8WIC - chains E and A of the 29 polymer chains in the assembly; structure by electron microscopy, 3.50 A resolution.

# Chain E
Molecule: 50S ribosomal protein L2
From: Mycolicibacterium smegmatis MC2 155
UniProtKB: A0QSD4 (RL2_MYCS2); residue numbers follow UniProt; this construct covers 1-278
Chain sequence (278 residues; each row starts with the number of its first residue):
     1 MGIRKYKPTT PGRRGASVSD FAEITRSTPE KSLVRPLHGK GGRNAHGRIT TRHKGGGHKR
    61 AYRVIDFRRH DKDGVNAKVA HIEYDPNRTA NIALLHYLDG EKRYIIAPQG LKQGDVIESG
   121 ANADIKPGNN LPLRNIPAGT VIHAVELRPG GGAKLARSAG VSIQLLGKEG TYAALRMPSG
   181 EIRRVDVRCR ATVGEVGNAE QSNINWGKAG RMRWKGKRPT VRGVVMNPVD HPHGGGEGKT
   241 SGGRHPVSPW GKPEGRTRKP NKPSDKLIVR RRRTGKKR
Not modelled in the structure: 1, 277-278

# Chain A
Molecule: 23S rRNA
From: Mycolicibacterium smegmatis MC2 155
Sequence (3119 nucleotides; each row starts with the number of its first residue):
     2 AAGUGUUUAA GGGCGCAUGG UGGAUGCCUU GGCACUGGGA GCCGAUGAAG GACGUAGGAG
    62 GCUGCGAUAA GCCUCGGGGA GCUGUCAACC GAGCGUUGAU CCGAGGAUGU CCGAAUGGGG
   122 AAACCCGGCA CGAGUGAUGU CGUGUCACCA GGCGCUGAAU AUAUAGGCGU CUGGGGGGAA
   182 CGCGGGGAAG UGAAACAUCU CAGUACCCGU AGGAAGAGAA AACAAAAUGU GAUUCCGUGA
   242 GUAGUGGCGA GCGAAAGCGG AGGAUGGCUA AACCGUAUGC AUGUGAUACC GGGUAGGGGU
   302 UGUGUGUGCG GGGUUGUGGG ACCUAUCUUU CCGGCUCUAC CUGGCUGGAG GGCAGUGAGA
   362 AAAUGUUGUG GUUAGCGGAA AUGGCUUGGG AUGGCCUGCC GUAGACGGUG AGAGCCCGGU
   422 ACGUGAAAAC CCGACGUCUG UCUUGAUGGU GUUCCCGAGU AGCAGCGGGC CCGUGGAAUC
   482 UGCUGUGAAU CUGCCGGGAC CACCCGGUAA GCCUGAAUAC UUCCCAGUGA CCGAUAGCGG
   542 AUUAGUACCG UGAGGGAAUG GUGAAAAGUA CCCCGGGAGG GGAGUGAAAG AGUACCUGAA
   602 ACCGUGCGCU UACAAUCCGU CAGAGCCCUC GACGUGUCGU GGGGUGAUGG CGUGCCUUUU
   662 GAAGAAUGAG CCUGCGAGUC AGGGACAUGU CGCGAGGUUA ACCCGGGUGG GGUAGCCGCA
   722 GCGAAAGCGA GUCUGAAUAG GGCGUAUCCA CACAAGAGUG UGUGGUGUAG UGGUGUGUUC
   782 UGGACCCGAA GCGGAGUGAU CUACCCAUGG CCAGGGUGAA GCGCGGGUAA GACCGCGUGG
   842 AGGCCCGAAC CCACUUAGGU UGAAGACUGA GGGGAUGAGC UGUGGGUAGG GGUGAAAGGC
   902 CAAUCAAACU CCGUGAUAGC UGGUUCUCCC CGAAAUGCAU UUAGGUGCAG CGUCGCAUGU
   962 UUCUUGCCGG AGGUAGAGCU ACUGGAUGGC CGAUGGGCCC CACAGGGUUA CUGACGUCAG
  1022 CCAAACUCCG AAUGCCGGUA AGUCCAAGAG UGCGGCAGUG AGACGGCGGG GGAUAAGCUC
  1082 CGUGCGUCGA GAGGGAAACA GCCCAGAUCG CCGGCUAAGG CCCCUAAGCG UGUGCUAAGU
  1142 GGAAAAGGAU GUGCAGUCGC GAAGACAACC AGGAGGUUGG CUUAGAAGCA GCCACCCUUG
  1202 AAAGAGUGCG UAAUAGCUCA CUGGUCAAGU GAUUGUGCGC CGAUAAUGUA GCGGGGCUCA
  1262 AGCACACCGC CGAAGCCGCG GCAGCCAACG UGUUGGCUGG GUAGGGGAGC GUCCUGCAUC
  1322 CGGUGAAGCC GCCGAGUGAU CGAGUGGUGG AGGGUGUGGG AGUGAGAAUG CAGGCAUGAG
  1382 UAGCGAUUAG GCAAGUGAGA ACCUUGCCCG CCGAAAGACC AAGGGUUCCU GGGCCAGGCC
  1442 AGUCCGCCCA GGGUGAGUCG GGACCUAAGG CGAGGCCGAC AGGCGUAGUC GAUGGACAAC
  1502 GGGUUGAUAU UCCCGUACCC GUGUAUGUGC GUCCAUGAUG AAUCAGCGGU ACUAACCAUC
  1562 CAAAACCACC GUGACCGCAC CUUUCGGGGU GUGGCGUUGG UGGGGCUGCA UGGGACCUUC
  1622 GUUGGUAGUA GUCAAGCGAU GGGGUGACGC AGGAAGGUAG CCGUACCGGU CAGUGGUAAU
  1682 ACCGGGGUAA GCCUGUAGGG AGUCAGAUAG GUAAAUCCGU CUGGCAUAUA UCCUGAGAGG
  1742 UGAUGCAUAG CCGAGUGAGG CGAAUUCGGU GAUCCUAUGC UGCCGAGAAA AGCCUCUAGC
  1802 GAGGACAUAC ACGGCCCGUA CCCCAAACCA ACACAGGUGG UCAGGUAGAG AAUACUAAGG
  1862 CGUACGAGUG AACUAUGGUU AAGGAACUCG GCAAAAUGCC CCCGUAACUU CGGGAGAAGG
  1922 GGGACCCACA UGGCGUGUAA GCCUUUACGG CCCAAGCGUG AGUGGGUGGC ACAAACCAGU
  1982 GAGAAGCGAC UGUUUACUAA AAACACAGGU CCGUGCGAAG UCGCAAGACG AUGUAUACGG
  2042 ACUGACGCCU GCCCGGUGCU GGAAGGUUAA GAGGACCCGU UAACUCCCUU UGGGGGUGAA
  2102 GCGGAGAAUU UAAGCCCCAG UAAACGGCGG UGGUAACUAU AACCAUCCUA AGGUAGCGAA
  2162 AUUCCUUGUC GGGUAAGUUC CGACCUGCAC GAAUGGCGUA ACGACUUCUC AACUGUCUCA
  2222 ACCAUAGACU CGGCGAAAUU GCACUACGAG UAAAGAUGCU CGUUACGCGC GGCAGGACGA
  2282 AAAGACCCCG GGACCUUCAC UACAACUUGG UAUUGGUGCU CGAUACGGUU UGUGUAGGAU
  2342 AGGUGGGAGA CUGUGAAGCU CACACGCCAG UGUGGGUGGA GUCGUUGUUG AAAUACCACU
  2402 CUGAUCGUAU UGGGCCUCUA ACCUCGGACC GUAUAUCCGG UUCAGGGACA GUGCCUGGUG
  2462 GGUAGUUUAA CUGGGGCGGU UGCCUCCUAA AAUGUAACGG AGGCGCCCAA AGGUUCCCUC
  2522 AACCUGGACG GCAAUCAGGU GUUGAGUGUA AGUGCACAAG GGAGCUUGAC UGCGAGACGG
  2582 ACAUGUCGAG CAGGGACGAA AGUCGGGACU AGUGAUCCGG CACCUCUGAG UGGAAGGGGU
  2642 GUCGCUCAAC GGAUAAAAGG UACCCCGGGG AUAACAGGCU GAUCUUCCCC AAGAGUCCAU
  2702 AUCGACGGGA UGGUUUGGCA CCUCGAUGUC GGCUCGUCGC AUCCUGGGGC UGGAGCAGGU
  2762 CCCAAGGGUU GGGCUGUUCG CCCAUUAAAG CGGCACGCGA GCUGGGUUUA GAACGUCGUG
  2822 AGACAGUUCG GUCUCUAUCC GCCGCGCGCG UCAGAAGCUU GAGGAAACCU GUCCCUAGUA
  2882 CGAGAGGACC GGGACGGACG AACCUCUGGU AUACCAGUUG UCCCACCAGG GGCACGGCUG
  2942 GAUAGCCACG UUCGGACAGG AUAACCGCUG AAAGCAUCUA AGCGGGAAAC CUCUUCCAAG
  3002 ACCAGGCUUC UCACCCUCUA GGAGGGAUAA GGCCCCCCGC AGACCACGGG AUUGAUAGAC
  3062 CAGACCUGGA AGCCUAGUAA UAGGUGCAGG GAACUGGCAC UAACCGGCCG AAAACUUAC
Not modelled in the structure: 1171-1220, 1562-1605, 2697-2699

# Chain E / chain A interface
Pairs across the interface - 259 pairs, chain E then chain A:
  Arg4(E) with A821(A), sugar contact; C1785(A), salt bridge to the phosphate
  Lys7(E) with A820(A), phosphate contact; A821(A), salt bridge to the phosphate
  Pro8(E) with C1912(A), phosphate contact; G1913(A), base contact
  Thr9(E) with A820(A), sugar contact; G1913(A), sugar contact
  Thr10(E) with G843(A), hydrogen bond to the phosphate; G844(A), hydrogen bond to the phosphate
  Pro11(E) with A1990(A), hydrogen bond to the base; C1991(A), base contact
  Gly12(E) with G844(A), phosphate contact
  Arg13(E) with A842(A), hydrogen bond to the sugar; G843(A), sugar contact; G844(A), phosphate contact
  Arg14(E) with U1911(A), hydrogen bond to the sugar; G1913(A), hydrogen bond to the base; A2046(A), base contact
  Val18(E) with G1786(A), phosphate contact
  Phe21(E) with C1785(A), phosphate contact; A1787(A), base contact
  Ser27(E) with A1787(A), base contact
  Lys31(E) with U1646(A), salt bridge to the phosphate; G1647(A), hydrogen bond to the base; A1648(A), hydrogen bond to the sugar
  Pro36(E) with A1789(A), sugar contact; A1790(A), sugar contact
  Leu37(E) with U2033(A), phosphate contact
  His38(E) with A808(A), phosphate contact
  Gly39(E) with C807(A), sugar contact; A808(A), phosphate contact
  Lys40(E) with G2031(A), phosphate contact
  Gly41(E) with C806(A), sugar contact
  Gly42(E) with C2030(A), hydrogen bond to the sugar
  Arg43(E) with C805(A), hydrogen bond to the sugar; C806(A), hydrogen bond to the sugar; G887(A), base contact; C2030(A), sugar contact
  Asn44(E) with C2023(A), hydrogen bond to the base; G2028(A), base contact; A2029(A), hydrogen bond to the base; C2030(A), sugar contact
  Ala45(E) with G1486(A), phosphate contact; A2029(A), hydrogen bond to the sugar
  His46(E) with U888(A), sugar contact; C2023(A), hydrogen bond to the sugar
  Gly47(E) with G887(A), sugar contact; U888(A), sugar contact
  Arg48(E) with U888(A), hydrogen bond to the phosphate; A889(A), salt bridge to the phosphate; G890(A), salt bridge to the phosphate; G892(A), sugar contact; G893(A), salt bridge to the phosphate; U894(A), phosphate contact; C2023(A), phosphate contact
  Ile49(E) with U894(A), hydrogen bond to the phosphate; G895(A), phosphate contact
  Thr50(E) with G2021(A), base contact; U2022(A), base contact; C2023(A), sugar contact; C2030(A), hydrogen bond to the base
  Thr51(E) with G2021(A), hydrogen bond to the base; C2030(A), hydrogen bond to the base; G2031(A), hydrogen bond to the sugar; G2040(A), phosphate contact
  Arg52(E) with G2041(A), salt bridge to the phosphate; A2042(A), salt bridge to the phosphate
  His53(E) with G2041(A), salt bridge to the phosphate
  Lys54(E) with G2031(A), phosphate contact; A2032(A), salt bridge to the phosphate; C2039(A), phosphate contact; G2040(A), salt bridge to the phosphate
  Gly55(E) with C806(A), phosphate contact; C807(A), phosphate contact
  Gly56(E) with C806(A), phosphate contact; C807(A), hydrogen bond to the phosphate
  His58(E) with G1786(A), base contact; A1787(A), sugar contact; G1788(A), base contact
  Lys59(E) with U809(A), salt bridge to the phosphate; A1787(A), sugar contact; G1788(A), sugar contact; A1789(A), sugar contact
  Arg60(E) with A1787(A), salt bridge to the phosphate; G1788(A), sugar contact
  Ala61(E) with G1788(A), hydrogen bond to the phosphate
  Tyr62(E) with U2033(A), stacking on the base; G2034(A), hydrogen bond to the phosphate
  Arg63(E) with A1787(A), hydrogen bond to the sugar; G1788(A), salt bridge to the phosphate
  Arg68(E) with G2428(A), phosphate contact; A2429(A), salt bridge to the phosphate
  Tyr84(E) with A1787(A), stacking on the base
  Pro86(E) with A1787(A), sugar contact; G1788(A), phosphate contact
  Asn87(E) with G2034(A), sugar contact
  Arg88(E) with G2034(A), salt bridge to the phosphate; U2035(A), salt bridge to the phosphate
  Thr89(E) with U2037(A), sugar contact; A2038(A), sugar contact
  Tyr97(E) with U1721(A), sugar contact
  Leu98(E) with U1721(A), sugar contact
  Asp99(E) with G1711(A), base contact; G1720(A), hydrogen bond to the base
  Gly100(E) with G1720(A), hydrogen bond to the sugar; U1721(A), sugar contact
  Glu101(E) with G1711(A), sugar contact
  Lys102(E) with G1720(A), phosphate contact; U1721(A), salt bridge to the phosphate
  Leu147(E) with C2017(A), sugar contact
  Arg148(E) with U2425(A), hydrogen bond to the sugar; G2427(A), salt bridge to the phosphate
  Gly150(E) with G2427(A), sugar contact; G2428(A), sugar contact
  Gly151(E) with G2427(A), hydrogen bond to the sugar
  Lys154(E) with C2017(A), sugar contact; G2018(A), salt bridge to the phosphate; U2035(A), hydrogen bond to the sugar
  Leu155(E) with G2016(A), base contact; U2035(A), sugar contact
  Ala156(E) with U2035(A), hydrogen bond to the sugar; A2036(A), hydrogen bond to the phosphate
  Arg157(E) with G2034(A), salt bridge to the phosphate; U2035(A), salt bridge to the phosphate; A2036(A), hydrogen bond to the phosphate
  Ser158(E) with U2035(A), phosphate contact; A2036(A), hydrogen bond to the phosphate; U2037(A), hydrogen bond to the sugar; A2038(A), sugar contact
  Ala159(E) with U2037(A), hydrogen bond to the sugar
  Gly160(E) with U2037(A), base contact
  Val161(E) with A2036(A), phosphate contact; U2037(A), phosphate contact
  Tyr172(E) with G2447(A), phosphate contact
  Met177(E) with G2016(A), base contact
  Pro178(E) with G2016(A), base contact; A2036(A), sugar contact
  Ser179(E) with G2016(A), hydrogen bond to the base; A2036(A), hydrogen bond to the sugar
  Glu181(E) with G2016(A), hydrogen bond to the sugar
  Arg183(E) with G2016(A), hydrogen bond to the phosphate; C2017(A), salt bridge to the phosphate
  Arg188(E) with A2445(A), sugar contact; G2446(A), phosphate contact
  Ala199(E) with U2037(A), hydrogen bond to the base
  Gln201(E) with U2037(A), base contact; A2038(A), hydrogen bond to the phosphate
  Ser202(E) with U2037(A), hydrogen bond to the base
  Ile204(E) with G2009(A), phosphate contact
  Asn205(E) with A2008(A), hydrogen bond to the sugar; G2009(A), sugar contact
  Trp206(E) with A2008(A), phosphate contact; G2009(A), hydrogen bond to the phosphate
  Gly207(E) with A2008(A), hydrogen bond to the sugar
  Lys208(E) with G844(A), salt bridge to the phosphate; A879(A), salt bridge to the phosphate; A2008(A), sugar contact
  Ala209(E) with G844(A), hydrogen bond to the base; A879(A), base contact; C2007(A), hydrogen bond to the sugar
  Gly210(E) with G844(A), hydrogen bond to the base; A879(A), phosphate contact
  Arg211(E) with G1786(A), salt bridge to the phosphate
  Met212(E) with A2008(A), phosphate contact
  Arg213(E) with A879(A), hydrogen bond to the base; A896(A), base contact
  Trp214(E) with A879(A), hydrogen bond to the phosphate; G1786(A), stacking on the base
  Arg218(E) with C805(A), phosphate contact; C806(A), salt bridge to the phosphate; G895(A), salt bridge to the phosphate; A896(A), salt bridge to the phosphate
  Pro219(E) with A896(A), sugar contact; A2006(A), sugar contact
  Thr220(E) with A2006(A), sugar contact; C2007(A), hydrogen bond to the phosphate
  Val221(E) with A896(A), sugar contact; A897(A), base contact; C2005(A), sugar contact; A2006(A), phosphate contact
  Arg222(E) with C2005(A), salt bridge to the phosphate; A2006(A), salt bridge to the phosphate; C2043(A), phosphate contact; U2044(A), salt bridge to the phosphate; G2045(A), base contact
  Gly223(E) with C2043(A), hydrogen bond to the phosphate
  Val224(E) with C2043(A), hydrogen bond to the phosphate; U2044(A), phosphate contact
  Val225(E) with A897(A), hydrogen bond to the sugar; A898(A), phosphate contact; C2005(A), phosphate contact
  Met226(E) with A897(A), base contact
  Asn227(E) with G899(A), sugar contact
  Pro228(E) with C2296(A), sugar contact; U2297(A), phosphate contact
  Val229(E) with G899(A), base contact; A908(A), base contact
  Asp230(E) with G895(A), hydrogen bond to the base; A897(A), base contact
  His231(E) with A2042(A), salt bridge to the phosphate
  His233(E) with A2042(A), hydrogen bond to the phosphate; C2043(A), salt bridge to the phosphate
  Gly235(E) with A2822(A), phosphate contact
  Gly236(E) with A2822(A), hydrogen bond to the phosphate; G2823(A), hydrogen bond to the phosphate
  Glu237(E) with G2823(A), hydrogen bond to the base; A2824(A), phosphate contact
  Gly238(E) with A2814(A), phosphate contact; C2815(A), phosphate contact
  Lys239(E) with U2195(A), base contact; G2196(A), salt bridge to the phosphate; A2814(A), phosphate contact; C2815(A), hydrogen bond to the phosphate
  Thr240(E) with U2195(A), hydrogen bond to the sugar
  Ser241(E) with C2126(A), phosphate contact; G2127(A), hydrogen bond to the phosphate; U2195(A), sugar contact
  Gly243(E) with U2820(A), hydrogen bond to the sugar; G2821(A), sugar contact
  Arg244(E) with U2298(A), salt bridge to the phosphate; G2463(A), salt bridge to the phosphate
  His245(E) with U2058(A), hydrogen bond to the base; G2059(A), sugar contact; C2126(A), sugar contact
  Pro246(E) with A2125(A), sugar contact
  Val247(E) with A2042(A), sugar contact
  Ser248(E) with G2041(A), sugar contact
  Pro249(E) with G2041(A), phosphate contact; A2042(A), phosphate contact
  Trp250(E) with U2022(A), sugar contact
  Lys252(E) with U2022(A), phosphate contact
  Glu254(E) with C2013(A), sugar contact; C2060(A), sugar contact
  Gly255(E) with G2014(A), sugar contact; C2060(A), phosphate contact; U2061(A), phosphate contact
  Arg256(E) with G2014(A), salt bridge to the phosphate; U2061(A), hydrogen bond to the phosphate; G2062(A), salt bridge to the phosphate
  Thr257(E) with G2014(A), hydrogen bond to the sugar; U2015(A), sugar contact; A2020(A), hydrogen bond to the sugar; G2021(A), phosphate contact
  Arg258(E) with U2015(A), hydrogen bond to the phosphate; G2016(A), salt bridge to the phosphate; C2017(A), salt bridge to the phosphate
  Lys259(E) with G2452(A), salt bridge to the phosphate
  Lys262(E) with C2017(A), salt bridge to the phosphate
  Ser264(E) with C2017(A), hydrogen bond to the phosphate
  Lys266(E) with G2447(A), phosphate contact; G2448(A), salt bridge to the phosphate
  Ile268(E) with G2016(A), sugar contact
  Arg271(E) with U2015(A), salt bridge to the phosphate; G2016(A), salt bridge to the phosphate
  Arg272(E) with G2014(A), salt bridge to the phosphate; U2015(A), salt bridge to the phosphate
  Thr274(E) with C2013(A), hydrogen bond to the phosphate; G2014(A), phosphate contact
Other interface residues (no listed pair), chain E (140 interface residues in all): Tyr6, Pro29, Ser32, Lys78, His96, Pro149, Asn198, Gly234, Gly251, Pro260, Asn261
Other interface residues (no listed pair), chain A (122 interface residues in all): C845, A1469, G1470, C1485, G1645, G1650, C1722, C1784, A2019, G2024, A2201, A2306, U2308, U2309, G2462, C2664

# In short
The interface between chain E and chain A involves 140 residues on one side and 122 on the other; the contacts
include 71 hydrogen bonds, 48 salt bridges and 3 aromatic stacking contacts. Polar pairs include
Pro11(E)-A1990(A), Arg14(E)-G1913(A) and Lys31(E)-G1647(A).
Here chain E is 50S ribosomal protein L2 and chain A is 23S rRNA, both from Mycolicibacterium smegmatis MC2
155. Entry 8WIC (Cryo- EM structure of Mycobacterium smegmatis 50S ribosomal subunit (body 1) of 70S ribosome,
E- tRNA ...) was determined by electron microscopy (same publication as 8WHX, 8WHY, 8WI7, 8WI8, 8WI9, 8WIB,
8WID and 8WIF).
